1OWF - chains C and A of the 5 polymer chains in the assembly; structure by X-ray diffraction, 1.95 A resolution.

== Chain C ==
Molecule: Phage lambda H' site
Sequence (35 nucleotides; each row starts with the number of its first residue; the depositors numbered this strand downwards along its sequence, so these rows (ascending numbers) run in the REVERSE of the deposited 5'-to-3' order):
    16 CGGTTTTTTC GTAACGAATA GTTAAACAAC GTGGC

== Chain A ==
Molecule: Integration Host Factor Alpha-subunit
Source organism: Escherichia coli
UniProt: P0A6X7 (IHFA_ECOLI); residues 1-99 here = UniProt positions 1-99
Sequence (99 residues; row label = number of the first residue in the row):
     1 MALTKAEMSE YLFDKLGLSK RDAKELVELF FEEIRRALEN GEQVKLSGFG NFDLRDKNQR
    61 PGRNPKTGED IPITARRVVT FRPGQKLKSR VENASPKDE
Disordered / not traced: 1, 98-99
Curated features (UniProtKB/Swiss-Prot):
  - mutagenesis: Pro65 (P65L: Alters DNA-binding specificity), Lys66 (K66S: Alters DNA-binding specificity)

== How chain C and chain A interact ==
Contacting residue pairs (18):
  DT21(C) with Lys45(A), salt bridge to the phosphate
  DT22(C) with Lys45(A), phosphate contact
  DC30(C) with Arg82(A), salt bridge to the phosphate; Lys88(A), salt bridge to the phosphate
  DG31(C) with Arg55(A), salt bridge to the phosphate; Arg82(A), salt bridge to the phosphate
  DA32(C) with Arg55(A), salt bridge to the phosphate; Lys57(A), phosphate contact
  DA33(C) with Lys57(A), phosphate contact
  DT34(C) with Pro61(A), sugar contact
  DA35(C) with Arg60(A), base contact; Pro61(A), phosphate contact; Arg63(A), sugar contact
  DG36(C) with Arg63(A), hydrogen bond to the base
  DT37(C) with Arg63(A), hydrogen bond to the base; Pro65(A), sugar contact
  DT38(C) with Pro65(A), base contact; Lys66(A), base contact
Interface residues without a listed pair, chain C (13 interface residues in all): DT20, DA39
Interface residues without a listed pair, chain A (12 interface residues in all): Ser47, Thr80

== Overview ==
13 residues of chain C and 12 residues of chain A are in contact, with 2 hydrogen bonds and 6 salt bridges.
Among the polar pairs are DG36(C)-Arg63(A), DT37(C)-Arg63(A) and DT21(C)-Lys45(A). Curated annotation
(UniProt) lists 2 mutagenesis sites on chain A.
Here chain C is Phage lambda H' site and chain A is Integration Host Factor Alpha-subunit (Escherichia coli).
Entry 1OWF (Crystal structure of a mutant IHF (BetaE44A) complexed with the native H' Site) was determined by
X-ray diffraction, deposited together with 1OUZ and 1OWG.
